3AV1 - chains D and I of the 10 polymer chains in the assembly; structure by X-ray diffraction, 2.50 A resolution.

# Chain D
Name: Histone H2B type 1-J
Organism: Homo sapiens
Reference sequence: P06899 (H2B1J_HUMAN); residues 0-125 here correspond to UniProt positions 1-126 (UniProt number = residue number + 1)
Amino-acid sequence (129 residues; numbered -3 to 125; the number before each row is that of its first residue; numbers below 1 keep their minus sign (Gly-3 is residue -3)):
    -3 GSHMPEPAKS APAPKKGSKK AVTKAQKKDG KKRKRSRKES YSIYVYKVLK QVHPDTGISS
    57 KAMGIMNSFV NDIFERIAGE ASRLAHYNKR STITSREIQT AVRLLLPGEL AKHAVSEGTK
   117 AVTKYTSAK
Unresolved in the structure: -3 to 31, 125
Sequence notes: expression tag (-3 to -1)

# Chain I
Molecule: 146-nt DNA strand
Sequence (146 nucleotides; row label = number of the first residue in the row):
     1 ATCAATATCC ACCTGCAGAT TCTACCAAAA GTGTATTTGG AAACTGCTCC ATCAAAAGGC
    61 ATGTTCAGCT GAATTCAGCT GAACATGCCT TTTGATGGAG CAGTTTCCAA ATACACTTTT
   121 GGTAGAATCT GCAGGTGGAT ATTGAT

# How chain D and chain I interact
Contacting residue pairs (17; chain D residue first):
  Ser32(D) with DA102(I), phosphate contact; DG103(I), hydrogen bond to the phosphate
  Arg33(D) with DA27(I), sugar contact; DA28(I), sugar contact
  Glu35(D) with DA29(I), phosphate contact
  Tyr42(D) with DT20(I), phosphate contact; DT21(I), phosphate contact
  Gly53(D) with DT20(I), phosphate contact
  Ile54(D) with DT20(I), hydrogen bond to the phosphate
  Ser55(D) with DA19(I), phosphate contact
  Ser56(D) with DA19(I), hydrogen bond to the phosphate
  Arg86(D) with DG39(I), salt bridge to the phosphate; DG40(I), salt bridge to the phosphate
  Ser87(D) with DT38(I), phosphate contact; DG39(I), phosphate contact
  Thr88(D) with DT38(I), phosphate contact; DG39(I), hydrogen bond to the phosphate

# Summary
Chain D and chain I each contribute 11 residues to their interface; the contacts include 4 hydrogen bonds and
2 salt bridges. Polar contacts include Ser32(D)-DG103(I), Ile54(D)-DT20(I) and Ser56(D)-DA19(I).
Here chain D is Histone H2B type 1-J (Homo sapiens) and chain I is a 146-nt DNA strand. Entry 3AV1 (The human
nucleosome structure containing the histone variant H3.2) was determined by X-ray diffraction, deposited
together with 3AV2.
